7U53 - chains C and I of the 10 polymer chains in the assembly; structure by electron microscopy, 4.00 A resolution.

[Chain C]
Protein: Histone H2A type 1
Source organism: Homo sapiens
UniProt: P0C0S8 (H2A1_HUMAN); residues 1-129 here correspond to UniProt positions 2-130 (UniProt number = residue number + 1)
Amino-acid sequence (129 residues; row label = number of the first residue in the row):
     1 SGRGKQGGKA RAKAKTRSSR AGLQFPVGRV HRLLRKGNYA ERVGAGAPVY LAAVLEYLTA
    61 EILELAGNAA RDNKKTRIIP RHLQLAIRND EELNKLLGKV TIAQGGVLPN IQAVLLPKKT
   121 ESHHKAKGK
Unresolved in the structure: 1-10, 119-129

[Chain I]
Molecule: 147-nt DNA strand
Sequence (147 nucleotides; each row starts with the number of its first residue):
     1 ATCGAGAATC CCGGTGCCGA GGCCGCTCAA TTGGTCGTAG ACAGCTCTAG CACCGCTTAA
    61 ACGCACGTAC GCXCTGTCCC CCGCGTTTTA ACCGCCAAGG GGATTACTCC CTAGTCTCCA
   121 GGCACGTGTC AGATATATAC ATCCGAT
Unresolved in the structure: 1, 146-147
Modified / non-standard residues: 3DR (1',2'-dideoxyribofuranose-5'-phosphate) at position 73

[Chain C / chain I interface]
Contacting residue pairs (15; chain C residue first):
  Arg11(C) - DG33(I)  phosphate contact
  Ala12(C) - DG33(I)  phosphate contact
  Lys13(C) - DT32(I)  phosphate contact
  Ala14(C) - DT32(I)  phosphate contact
  Lys15(C) - DT31(I)  phosphate contact
  Lys15(C) - DT32(I)  hydrogen bond to the phosphate
  Thr16(C) - DT31(I)  phosphate contact
  Arg17(C) - DT31(I)  hydrogen bond to the phosphate
  Gly28(C) - DT31(I)  phosphate contact
  Arg29(C) - DA30(I)  phosphate contact
  Arg32(C) - DA29(I)  phosphate contact
  Arg32(C) - DA30(I)  salt bridge to the phosphate
  Arg42(C) - DA39(I)  sugar contact
  Arg77(C) - DA20(I)  hydrogen bond to the phosphate
  Arg77(C) - DG21(I)  salt bridge to the phosphate
Interface residues without a listed pair, chain C (13 interface residues in all): Arg20

[Summary]
13 residues of chain C face 8 of chain I across their interface; the contacts include 3 hydrogen bonds and 2
salt bridges. Among the polar pairs are Lys15(C)-DT32(I), Arg17(C)-DT31(I) and Arg77(C)-DA20(I).
Here chain C is Histone H2A type 1 (Homo sapiens) and chain I is a 147-nt DNA strand. Entry 7U53 (Nucleosome
core particle with AP-site at SHL0) was determined by electron microscopy, deposited together with 7U50, 7U51
and 7U52.
